PDB entry 5C4I | X-ray diffraction, 2.27 A resolution | chains A and C of the 6 polymer chains in the assembly

== Chain A ==
Name: Oxalate oxidoreductase subunit alpha
From: Moorella thermoacetica (strain ATCC 39073)
Notes: EC 1.2.7.10
UniProtKB: Q2RI41 (OORA_MOOTA); residue numbers follow UniProt; this construct covers 1-395
Chain sequence (395 residues; each row starts with the number of its first residue):
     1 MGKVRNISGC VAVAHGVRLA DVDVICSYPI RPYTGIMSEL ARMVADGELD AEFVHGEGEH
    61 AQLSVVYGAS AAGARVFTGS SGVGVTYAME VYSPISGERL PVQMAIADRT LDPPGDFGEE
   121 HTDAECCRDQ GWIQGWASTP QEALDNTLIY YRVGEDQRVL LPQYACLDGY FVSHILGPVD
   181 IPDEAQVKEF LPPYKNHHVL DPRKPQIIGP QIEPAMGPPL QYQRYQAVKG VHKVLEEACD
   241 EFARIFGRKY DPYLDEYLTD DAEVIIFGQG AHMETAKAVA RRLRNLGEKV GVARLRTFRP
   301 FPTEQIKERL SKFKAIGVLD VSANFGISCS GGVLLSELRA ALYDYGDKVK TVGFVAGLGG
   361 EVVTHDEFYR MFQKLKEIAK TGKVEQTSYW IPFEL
Disordered / not traced: 1
Ligand contacts: thiamine diphosphate (TPP): Tyr28, Pro29, Ile30, Glu59, Val83, Tyr87, Arg109
Reported in the primary citation:
  - binding site for thiamine diphosphate: Tyr28 to Pro32, Glu59, Glu90, Asp112
  - binding site for thiamine diphosphate: Arg109 (proposed by the authors, not directly observed)
  - specificity-determining residues: Arg31, Gly115, Phe117, Gln211 (proposed by the authors, not directly observed)

== Chain C ==
Name: Oxalate oxidoreductase subunit beta
From: Moorella thermoacetica (strain ATCC 39073)
Notes: EC 1.2.7.10
UniProtKB: Q2RI42 (OORB_MOOTA); numbering as in UniProt (aligned over 1-314)
Chain sequence (314 residues; row label = number of the first residue in the row):
     1 MLDRIASIKK APDEEYYVPG HRTCAGCGPA LTYRLVAKAA GPNTIFIGPT GCMYVANTSY
    61 GCGPWRVPWI HAQITNGGAV ASGIEAAYKA MIRKKKTDAE FPNIIVMAGD GGAVDIGLQA
   121 LSAMLYRGHD VLFICYDNES YANTGIQTSP TTPYGANTTF TPPGEVVPEG KKLFPKDNPK
   181 VIAHGHPELK YVATASIGWP VDLMNKVRKG LNQEGPAYIH IHAPCPKGWQ FPADKTIEMA
   241 KLAVQTGMFQ LYEYENGEYK LSVKVDKRKP VSEYMKLQKR FAHLKPEHIA KMQAFVDARC
   301 AEVGITVPVV ASNA
Disordered / not traced: 313-314
Metal / ion sites: 4Fe-4S cluster Fe: Cys24, Cys27, Cys52, Cys225; Mg2+: Asp110, Asn138, Ser140 (together with thiamine diphosphate)
Ligand contacts:
  - 4Fe-4S cluster (SF4): Thr23, Cys24, Cys27, Pro29, Cys52, Met53, Ala56, Asn138, Ala142, Ile146, Cys225, Pro226, Lys227
  - thiamine diphosphate (TPP): Thr50, Gly51, Cys52, Met53, Ile74, Thr75, Gly109, Asp110, Gly111, Gly112, Ile116, Tyr136, Asn138, Ser140, Tyr141, Ala142, Asn143, Thr144
UniProt features mapped onto this chain:
  - binding site ([4Fe-4S] cluster): Cys24, Cys27, Cys52, Cys225
Reported in the primary citation:
  - 4Fe-4S cluster coordination: Cys24 to Cys27, Cys52
  - binding site for thiamine diphosphate: Cys52, Gly109 to Asn143

== How chain A and chain C interact ==
Pairs across the interface (46):
  Tyr28(A) with Ile74(C); Asp115(C); Ile116(C); Tyr141(C), hydrogen bond; Phe160(C)
  Pro29(A) with Tyr141(C), hydrophobic; Thr144(C); Gln147(C); Phe160(C)
  Arg31(A) with Asn143(C), hydrogen bond (side chain-backbone); Thr144(C)
  Thr34(A) with Thr144(C); Gln147(C); Phe160(C)
  Met37(A) with Phe160(C), hydrophobic
  Ser38(A) with Thr159(C), hydrogen bond; Phe160(C)
  Ala41(A) with Thr159(C); Phe160(C); Pro162(C)
  Arg42(A) with Pro162(C)
  Val44(A) with Val166(C)
  Ala45(A) with Pro162(C); Gly164(C); Glu165(C), hydrogen bond (backbone-backbone); Val166(C), hydrogen bond (backbone-backbone); Val167(C), hydrophobic
  Asp46(A) with Gly164(C); Glu165(C)
  Gly47(A) with Val166(C)
  His55(A) with Thr148(C); Phe160(C); Thr161(C)
  Glu57(A) with Asp115(C); Ile116(C)
  Gly58(A) with Ile116(C)
  Glu59(A) with Ile116(C)
  Val83(A) with Gln73(C)
  Tyr87(A) with Thr75(C); Ile116(C), hydrophobic
  Asp112(A) with His71(C); Gln73(C), hydrogen bond
  Pro114(A) with Tyr54(C)
  Gly115(A) with Tyr54(C), hydrogen bond (backbone-side chain)
  Phe117(A) with Val55(C), hydrophobic; Asn143(C)
Other interface residues (no listed pair), chain A (26 interface residues in all): Ser27, Ile30, Phe53, Gly56
Other interface residues (no listed pair), chain C (23 interface residues in all): Gly145, Pro163

== In short ==
The interface between chain A and chain C involves 26 residues on one side and 23 on the other, with 7
hydrogen bonds. Among the polar pairs are Tyr28(A)-Tyr141(C), Arg31(A)-Asn143(C) and Ser38(A)-Thr159(C). The
paper reports a binding site for thiamine diphosphate at Tyr28(A), Glu59(A) and Cys52(C) among others; 4Fe-4S
cluster coordination by Cys24(C) and Cys52(C).
Here chain A is Oxalate oxidoreductase subunit alpha and chain C is Oxalate oxidoreductase subunit beta, both
from Moorella thermoacetica (strain ATCC 39073). Entry 5C4I (Structure of an Oxalate Oxidoreductase) was
determined by X-ray diffraction.
